Entry 7ZXF (X-ray diffraction, 3.72 A resolution); this record covers chains A and B of the 5 polymer chains in the assembly.

Chain A:
Protein: Gametocyte surface protein P45/48
From: Plasmodium falciparum
UniProtKB: Q8I6T1 (P4548_PLAF7); the construct has insertions or renumbered stretches relative to UniProt, so the offset changes along the chain: -1 to 51 = UniProt 1-53; 56-160 = UniProt 54-158; 174-448 = UniProt 174-448
Sequence (448 residues; each row starts with the number of its first residue; note: 17 numbers in that range are skipped by the numbering (no residue carries them; nothing is unmodelled there); a row labelled like 160A-160O holds insertion residues (160A, then the next letters in order); numbers below 1 keep their minus sign (Met-1 is residue -1)):
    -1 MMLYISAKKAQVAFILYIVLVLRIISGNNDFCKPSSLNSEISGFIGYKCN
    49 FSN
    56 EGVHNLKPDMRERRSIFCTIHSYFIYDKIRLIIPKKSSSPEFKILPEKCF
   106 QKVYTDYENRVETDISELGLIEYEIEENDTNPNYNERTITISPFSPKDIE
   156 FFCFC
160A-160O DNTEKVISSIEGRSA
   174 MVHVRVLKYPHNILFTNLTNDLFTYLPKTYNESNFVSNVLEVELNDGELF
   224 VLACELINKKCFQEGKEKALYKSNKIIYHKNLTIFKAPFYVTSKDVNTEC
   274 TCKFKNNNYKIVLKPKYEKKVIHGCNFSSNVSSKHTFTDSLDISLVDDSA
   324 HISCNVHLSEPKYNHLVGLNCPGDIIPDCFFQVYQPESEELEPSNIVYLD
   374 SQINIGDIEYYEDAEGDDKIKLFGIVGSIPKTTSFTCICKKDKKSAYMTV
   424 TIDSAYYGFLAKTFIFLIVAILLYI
Not modelled in the structure: -1 to 42, 56-70, 89-98, 160A-160O, 360-366, 429-448
Swiss-Prot annotation at these positions:
  - lipidation: Asp426 (GPI-anchor amidated aspartate)
  - glycosylation (N-linked (GlcNAc...) asparagine): Asn48, Asn133, Asn190, Asn204, Asn254, Asn299, Asn303
Disulfides: Cys47-Cys73, Cys104-Cys158, Cys227-Cys275, Cys234-Cys273, Cys298-Cys327, Cys344-Cys412, Cys352-Cys410
Covalently attached groups: N-acetylglucosamine (NAG) linked to Asn190; glycan linked to Asn204

Chain B:
Protein: 85RF45.1 heavy chain
From: Rattus norvegicus
Sequence (445 residues; numbered 1 to 445; the number before each row is that of its first residue):
     1 EVQLVESGGGLLQPGRSLKLSCVASGFTFNNYWMSWIRQAPGKGLEWIAS
    51 ISNIGGTIYYPDSVKGRFTISRDSAQNTLYLQMNSLRSEDTATYYCTRDL
   101 RMSDYFDYWGQGVMVTVSSAETTAPSVYPLAPGTALKSNSMVTLGCLVKG
   151 YFPEPVTVTWNSGALSSGVHTFPAVLQSGLYTLTSSVTVPSSTWPSQTVT
   201 CNVAHPASSTKVDKKIVPRNCGGDCKPCICTGSEVSSVFIFPPKPKDVLT
   251 ITLTPKVTCVVVDISQDDPEVHFSWFVDDVEVHTAQTRPPEEQFNSTFRS
   301 VSELPILHQDWLNGRTFRCKVTSAAFPSPIEKTISKPEGRTQVPHVYTMS
   351 PTKEEMTQNEVSITCMVKGFYPPDIYVEWQMNGQPQENYKNTPPTMDTDG
   401 SYFLYSKLNVKKEKWQQGNTFTCSVLHEGLHNHHTEKSLSHSPGK
Not modelled in the structure: 1, 132-142, 219-445
Disulfides: Cys22-Cys96, Cys146-Cys201

Interface between chain A and chain B:
Residue-residue contacts (22; chain A residue first):
  Asp347(A) - Tyr59(B)  hydrogen bond
  Asp347(A) - Arg101(B)
  Ile349(A) - Arg101(B)
  Pro350(A) - Asn53(B)
  Asp351(A) - Ser52(B)  hydrogen bond
  Asp351(A) - Asn53(B)  hydrogen bond (side chain-backbone)
  Asp351(A) - Ile54(B)  hydrogen bond (side chain-backbone)
  Asp351(A) - Gly55(B)  hydrogen bond (side chain-backbone)
  Asp351(A) - Gly56(B)  hydrogen bond (side chain-backbone)
  Gln355(A) - Asn30(B)  hydrogen bond (side chain-backbone)
  Gln355(A) - Asn31(B)
  Gln355(A) - Asn53(B)
  Gln355(A) - Ile54(B)
  Ser367(A) - Tyr32(B)
  Ile369(A) - Asn31(B)
  Ile369(A) - Asn53(B)
  Tyr371(A) - Asn30(B)  hydrogen bond
  Lys392(A) - Tyr59(B)
  Lys394(A) - Gly56(B)
  Lys413(A) - Arg101(B)
  Lys413(A) - Met102(B)
  Lys413(A) - Asp104(B)  salt bridge
Interface residues without a listed pair, chain A (14 interface residues in all): Phe354, Glu385, Ile411
Interface residues without a listed pair, chain B (14 interface residues in all): Trp33, Thr57

Overview:
Chain A and chain B each contribute 14 residues to their interface, with 8 hydrogen bonds and 1 salt bridge.
Among the polar pairs are Lys413(A)-Asp104(B), Asp347(A)-Tyr59(B) and Asp351(A)-Ser52(B). Covalently linked
N-acetylglucosamine: at Asn190(A).
Chain A is Gametocyte surface protein P45/48 (Plasmodium falciparum) and chain B is 85RF45.1 heavy chain
(Rattus norvegicus); the structure, Pfs48/45 bound to monoclonal antibodies 10D8 and 85RF45.1, was determined
by X-ray diffraction (same publication as 7ZWF, 7ZWI, 7ZWM and 7ZXG).
